PDB entry 1YE9 | X-ray diffraction, 2.80 A resolution | chains B and G of the 8 polymer chains in the assembly

Chain B:
Molecule: catalase HPII
Source organism: Escherichia coli
Notes: EC 1.11.1.6; fragment: proteolytic fragment, residues 75-300
UniProtKB: P21179 (CATE_ECOLI); numbering as in UniProt (aligned over 75-300)
Amino-acid sequence (226 residues; numbered 75 to 300; the number before each row is that of its first residue):
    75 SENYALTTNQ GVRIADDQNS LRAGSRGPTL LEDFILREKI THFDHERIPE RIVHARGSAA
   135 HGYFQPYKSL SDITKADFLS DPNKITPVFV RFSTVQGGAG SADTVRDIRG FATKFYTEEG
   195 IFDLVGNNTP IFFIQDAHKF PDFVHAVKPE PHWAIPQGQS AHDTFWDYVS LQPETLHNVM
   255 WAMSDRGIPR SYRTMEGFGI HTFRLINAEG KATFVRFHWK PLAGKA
Unresolved in the structure: 298-300
Small-molecule neighbours:
  - cis-heme d hydroxychlorin gamma-spirolactone (HDD), molecule 1: Ile114, Phe117, Asp118
  - cis-heme d hydroxychlorin gamma-spirolactone (HDD), molecule 2: Arg125, Ile126, Val127, His128, Arg165, Ser167, Gly184, Phe185, Ala186, Val199, Gly200, Asn201, Phe206, Ala211, Phe214, Ile274, His275
Reported in the primary citation:
  - mutagenesis - R260A: unchanged catalytic activity

Chain G:
Molecule: catalase HPII
Source organism: Escherichia coli
Notes: EC 1.11.1.6; fragment: proteolytic fragment, residues 309-567
UniProtKB: P21179 (CATE_ECOLI); residues 309-567 here = UniProt positions 309-567
Amino-acid sequence (259 residues; numbered 309 to 567; the number before each row is that of its first residue):
   309 KLTGRDPDFH RRELWEAIEA GDFPEYELGF QLIPEEDEFK FDFDLLDPTK LIPEELVPVQ
   369 RVGKMVLNRN PDNFFAENEQ AAFHPGHIVP GLDFTNDPLL QGRLFSYTDT QISRLGGPNF
   429 HEIPINRPTC PYHNFQRDGM HRMGIDTNPA NYEPNSINDN WPRETPPGPK RGGFESYQER
   489 VEGNKVRERS PSFGEYYSHP RLFWLSQTPF EQRHIVDGFS FELSKVVRPY IRERVVDQLA
   549 HIDLTLAQAV AKNLGIELT
Unresolved in the structure: 565-567
Metal / ion sites: cis-heme d hydroxychlorin gamma-spirolactone Fe near Tyr415 (its only coordinating residue here)
Small-molecule neighbours: cis-heme d hydroxychlorin gamma-spirolactone (HDD): Phe391, Leu407, Gly410, Arg411, Ser414, Tyr415, Thr418, Gln419, Arg422

Interface between chain B and chain G:
Pairs across the interface (64):
  Asp90(B) - Arg495(G)
  Gln92(B) - Arg497(G)  hydrogen bond (backbone-side chain)
  Asn93(B) - Arg495(G)
  Asn93(B) - Glu496(G)
  Asn93(B) - Arg497(G)  hydrogen bond
  Ser94(B) - Val494(G)
  Ser94(B) - Arg495(G)
  Leu95(B) - Lys493(G)
  Leu95(B) - Val494(G)
  Leu95(B) - Arg495(G)
  Arg96(B) - Pro406(G)
  Arg96(B) - Asn492(G)
  Arg96(B) - Lys493(G)
  Arg96(B) - Val494(G)  hydrogen bond (backbone-backbone)
  Arg96(B) - Glu496(G)  hydrogen bond (side chain-backbone)
  Ala97(B) - Val489(G)  hydrophobic
  Ala97(B) - Asn492(G)
  Gly98(B) - Gly491(G)
  Gly98(B) - Asn492(G)  hydrogen bond (backbone-backbone)
  Ser99(B) - Val494(G)
  Ser99(B) - Glu496(G)
  Ser99(B) - Ser498(G)
  Arg100(B) - Glu346(G)  salt bridge
  Arg100(B) - Phe347(G)
  Arg100(B) - Asp352(G)  salt bridge
  Arg100(B) - Leu354(G)
  Arg100(B) - Asn404(G)  hydrogen bond (backbone-side chain)
  Arg100(B) - Ser498(G)
  Gly101(B) - Asn404(G)
  Pro102(B) - Asn404(G)
  Pro102(B) - Gln409(G)
  Pro102(B) - Val489(G)
  Thr103(B) - Gln409(G)  hydrogen bond (backbone-side chain)
  Leu104(B) - Lys493(G)
  Glu106(B) - Lys493(G)  salt bridge
  Asp107(B) - Arg495(G)  salt bridge
  Arg111(B) - Phe413(G)
  Ile114(B) - Phe413(G)  hydrophobic
  Ile114(B) - Ser414(G)
  Thr115(B) - Phe413(G)
  Thr115(B) - Asp417(G)
  Asp118(B) - Phe413(G)
  Asp118(B) - Ser414(G)  hydrogen bond
  Asp118(B) - Asp417(G)
  Asp118(B) - Thr418(G)  hydrogen bond (backbone-side chain)
  His119(B) - Asp417(G)  salt bridge
  His119(B) - Ser421(G)  hydrogen bond
  Pro225(B) - Asn381(G)
  Pro225(B) - Phe382(G)  hydrogen bond (backbone-backbone)
  His226(B) - Trp323(G)
  His226(B) - Asp380(G)
  His226(B) - Phe382(G)
  Trp227(B) - Arg319(G)
  Trp227(B) - Arg320(G)
  Trp227(B) - Trp323(G)  hydrophobic
  Trp227(B) - Glu324(G)
  Trp227(B) - Phe382(G)
  Ala228(B) - Arg319(G)  hydrogen bond (backbone-side chain)
  Ala228(B) - Phe382(G)  hydrophobic
  Ile229(B) - Asp316(G)
  Ile229(B) - Arg319(G)
  Ile229(B) - Arg320(G)
  Pro230(B) - Asp316(G)
  Gln231(B) - Asp316(G)  hydrogen bond (backbone-side chain)
Other interface residues (no listed pair), chain B (30 interface residues in all): Ile109, Gln233
Other interface residues (no listed pair), chain G (35 interface residues in all): Pro315, Pro379, Ile420, Glu490, Pro499, Ser500

Summary:
30 residues of chain B and 35 residues of chain G are in contact, with 13 hydrogen bonds and 5 salt bridges.
Polar pairs include Arg100(B)-Glu346(G), Arg100(B)-Asp352(G) and Glu106(B)-Lys493(G). One cis-heme d
hydroxychlorin gamma-spirolactone molecule is bound between chain B and chain G. From the paper: R260A of
chain B leaves catalytic activity unchanged.
Chain B is catalase HPII and chain G is catalase HPII, both from Escherichia coli; the structure, Crystal
structure of proteolytically truncated catalase HPII from E. coli, was determined by X-ray diffraction.
